PDB entry 2EZD | solution NMR | chains C and A of the 3 polymer chains in the assembly

[Chain C]
Molecule: 12-nt DNA strand
Sequence (12 nucleotides; each row starts with the number of its first residue):
   213 GAGGAATTTCCC

[Chain A]
Name: High mobility group protein hmg-I/hmg-Y
From: Homo sapiens
UniProtKB: P17096 (HMGIY_HUMAN); residues 3-23 here correspond to UniProt positions 39-59 (UniProt number = residue number + 36)
Chain sequence (25 residues; numbered 3 to 27; the number before each row is that of its first residue):
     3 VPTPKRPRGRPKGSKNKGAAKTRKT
Unresolved in the structure: 24-27

[Interface between chain C and chain A]
Pairs across the interface - 11 pairs, chain C then chain A:
  DA218(C) - Arg10(A)  sugar contact
  DT219(C) - Arg10(A)  base contact
  DT219(C) - Gly11(A)  base contact
  DT220(C) - Arg10(A)  sugar contact
  DT220(C) - Gly11(A)  sugar contact
  DT220(C) - Arg12(A)  base contact
  DT221(C) - Arg12(A)  sugar contact
  DT221(C) - Lys14(A)  phosphate contact
  DC222(C) - Arg12(A)  sugar contact
  DC222(C) - Lys14(A)  phosphate contact
  DC222(C) - Gly15(A)  phosphate contact
Also at the interface, not in a pair above, chain C (8 interface residues in all): DG216, DA217, DC223
Also at the interface, not in a pair above, chain A (7 interface residues in all): Pro13, Lys17

[Summary]
Chain C and chain A form an interface of 8 and 7 residues respectively.
Chain C is a 12-nt DNA strand and chain A is High mobility group protein hmg-I/hmg-Y (Homo sapiens); the
structure, Solution structure of a complex of the second DNA binding domain of human hmg-i(y) bound to ...,
was determined by solution NMR, deposited together with 2EZE.
